8TO6 - chains L and P of the 9 polymer chains in the assembly; structure by electron microscopy, 2.90 A resolution.

Chain L:
Protein: RNA polymerase sigma factor RpoD
Organism: Escherichia coli (strain K12)
UniProt: Q0P6L9 (Q0P6L9_ECOLX); numbering as in UniProt (aligned over 1-613)
Amino-acid sequence (613 residues; row label = number of the first residue in the row):
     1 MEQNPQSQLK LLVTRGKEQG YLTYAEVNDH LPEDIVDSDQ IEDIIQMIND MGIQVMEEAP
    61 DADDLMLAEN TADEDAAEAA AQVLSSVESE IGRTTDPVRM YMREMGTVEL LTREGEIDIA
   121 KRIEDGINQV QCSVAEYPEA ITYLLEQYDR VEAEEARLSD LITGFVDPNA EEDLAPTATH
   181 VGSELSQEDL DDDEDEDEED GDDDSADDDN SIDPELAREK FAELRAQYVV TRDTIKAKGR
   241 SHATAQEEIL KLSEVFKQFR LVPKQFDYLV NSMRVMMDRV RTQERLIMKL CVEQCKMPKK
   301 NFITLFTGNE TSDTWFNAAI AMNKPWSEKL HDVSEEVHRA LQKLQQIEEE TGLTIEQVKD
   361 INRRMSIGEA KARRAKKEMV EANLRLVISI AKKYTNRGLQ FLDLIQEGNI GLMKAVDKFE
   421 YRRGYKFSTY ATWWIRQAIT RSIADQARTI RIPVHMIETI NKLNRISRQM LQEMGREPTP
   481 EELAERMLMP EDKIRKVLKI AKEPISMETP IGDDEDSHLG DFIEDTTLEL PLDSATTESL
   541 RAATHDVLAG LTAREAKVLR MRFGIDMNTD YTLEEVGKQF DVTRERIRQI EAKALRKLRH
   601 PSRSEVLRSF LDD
Disordered / not traced: 1-93, 168-211, 237-241, 613
Small-molecule neighbours:
  - 4QM ((3R,5S,7R,8R,9S,10S,12S,13R,14S,17R)-10,13-dimethyl-17-[(2R)-pentan-2-yl]-2,3,4,5,6,7,8,9,11,12,14,15,16,17-tetradecahydro-1H-cyclopenta[a]phenanthrene-3,7,12-triol), molecule 1: Ile505, Thr509, Pro510, Ile511
  - 4QM, molecule 2: Ile511, Leu519, Phe522, Ile523
What the authors report for this chain:
  - conformationally variable residues (side-chain flip): Trp433, Trp434
  - mutagenesis - I35C/S89C/C132S/C291S/C295S: decreased catalytic activity on oxidizing vs. reduced conditions

Chain P:
Molecule: Template strand of lamdba PR promoter DNA
Sequence (105 nucleotides; each row starts with the number of its first residue):
     1 CGACAACCTC CTTAGTACAT GCAACCATTA TCACCGCCAG AGGTAAAATA GTCAACACGC
    61 ACGGTGTTAG ATATTTATCC AACTCTAGAG GATCCCTCGA TTCCG
Disordered / not traced: 1-10, 19-32, 67-105

How chain L and chain P interact:
Contacting residue pairs - 11 pairs, chain L then chain P:
  Trp433(L) with DA33(P), base contact
  Gln437(L) with DA33(P), base contact
  Glu458(L) with DA33(P), phosphate contact
  Arg562(L) with DG51(P), salt bridge to the phosphate
  Thr572(L) with DA50(P), phosphate contact
  Leu573(L) with DG51(P), phosphate contact
  Glu574(L) with DA50(P), phosphate contact
  Arg584(L) with DG51(P), hydrogen bond to the base; DT52(P), base contact
  Arg588(L) with DT52(P), salt bridge to the phosphate; DC53(P), base contact

In short:
9 residues of chain L face 5 of chain P across their interface; the contacts include 1 hydrogen bond and 2
salt bridges. Polar pairs include Arg584(L)-DG51(P), Arg562(L)-DG51(P) and Arg588(L)-DT52(P). Chain L binds
compound 4QM. The paper reports that I35C/S89C/C132S/C291S/C295S of chain L reduce catalytic activity on
oxidizing vs. reduced conditions; conformational variability at Trp433(L) and Trp434(L).
Here chain L is RNA polymerase sigma factor RpoD (Escherichia coli (strain K12)) and chain P is Template
strand of lamdba PR promoter DNA. Entry 8TO6 (Escherichia coli RNA polymerase unwinding intermediate (I1d) at
the lambda PR promoter) was determined by electron microscopy (same publication as 8TO1, 8TO8, 8TOE and 8TOM).
